1AS4 - chains A and B; structure by X-ray diffraction, 2.10 A resolution.

== Chain A ==
Name: Antichymotrypsin
From: Homo sapiens
Notes: fragment: chain a contains residues 20 - 358, chain b contains residues 359 - 393
UniProt: P01011 (AACT_HUMAN); the construct lacks a stretch of the UniProt sequence, so the offset changes along the chain: 20-226 = UniProt 43-249; 227-278 = UniProt 251-302; 279-358 = UniProt 304-383
Amino-acid sequence (341 residues; each row starts with the number of its first residue):
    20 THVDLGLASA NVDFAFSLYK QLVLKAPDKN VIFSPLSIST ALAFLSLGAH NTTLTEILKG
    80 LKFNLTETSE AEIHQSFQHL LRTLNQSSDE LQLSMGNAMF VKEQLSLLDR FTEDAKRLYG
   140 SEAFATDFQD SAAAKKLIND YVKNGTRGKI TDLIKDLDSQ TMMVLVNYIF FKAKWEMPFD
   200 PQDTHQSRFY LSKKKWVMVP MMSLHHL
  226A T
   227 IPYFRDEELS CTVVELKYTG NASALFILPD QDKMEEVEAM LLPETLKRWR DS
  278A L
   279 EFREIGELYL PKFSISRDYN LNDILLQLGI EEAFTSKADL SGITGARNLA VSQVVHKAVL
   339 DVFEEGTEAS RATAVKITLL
Unresolved in the structure: 20-24
Differences from the reference sequence: engineered mutation Arg-349 (Ala374 in P01011)
Swiss-Prot annotation at these positions:
  - DNA-binding region: Lys-212 to Lys-214
  - region: Thr-356 to Leu-358 (O-glycosylated at one site)
  - site: Leu-358 (Reactive bond)
  - glycosylation (N-linked (GlcNAc...) asparagine): Asn-70, Asn-83, Asn-104, Asn-163, Asn-247

== Chain B ==
Name: Antichymotrypsin
From: Homo sapiens
Notes: fragment: chain a contains residues 20 - 358, chain b contains residues 359 - 393; engineered mutation(s): A349R
UniProt: P01011 (AACT_HUMAN); residues 358-394 here correspond to UniProt positions 387-423 (UniProt number = residue number + 29)
Amino-acid sequence (37 residues; numbered 358 to 394; the number before each row is that of its first residue):
   358 VETGTIVRFN RPFLMIIVPT DTQNIFFMSK VTNPKQA
Unresolved in the structure: 358-360, 394
Differences from the reference sequence: conflict Gly-361 (Arg390 in P01011)

== Interface between chain A and chain B ==
Contacting residue pairs (114; chain A residue first):
  Ala-27(A) with Gln-380(B)
  Asn-30(A) with Asn-381(B), hydrogen bond; Ile-382(B), hydrogen bond (side chain-backbone)
  Val-31(A) with Asn-381(B)
  Phe-35(A) with Ile-382(B), hydrophobic; Met-385(B), hydrophobic
  Tyr-38(A) with Leu-371(B); Met-385(B), hydrophobic; Lys-387(B)
  Val-42(A) with Lys-387(B)
  Pro-46(A) with Lys-387(B)
  Asp-47(A) with Thr-389(B), hydrogen bond (backbone-side chain)
  Lys-48(A) with Thr-389(B)
  Asn-49(A) with Lys-387(B); Val-388(B); Thr-389(B), hydrogen bond (side chain-backbone); Asn-390(B), hydrogen bond (side chain-backbone); Gln-393(B)
  Val-50(A) with Ser-386(B), hydrogen bond (backbone-side chain); Lys-387(B), hydrogen bond (backbone-backbone)
  Ile-51(A) with Met-385(B); Ser-386(B)
  Phe-52(A) with Phe-384(B); Met-385(B), hydrogen bond (backbone-backbone)
  Ser-53(A) with Phe-383(B), hydrogen bond (side chain-backbone)
  Pro-54(A) with Phe-383(B)
  Leu-55(A) with Phe-383(B), hydrophobic
  Leu-103(A) with Phe-383(B), hydrophobic
  Ile-188(A) with Phe-384(B), hydrophobic
  Phe-190(A) with Phe-384(B), hydrophobic
  Arg-207(A) with Asn-367(B)
  Phe-208(A) with Phe-366(B); Asn-367(B); Arg-368(B); Pro-369(B); Phe-370(B), hydrophobic; Val-388(B); Thr-389(B); Pro-391(B)
  Tyr-209(A) with Asn-367(B), hydrogen bond (backbone-backbone); Arg-368(B); Pro-369(B)
  Leu-210(A) with Thr-389(B); Asn-390(B)
  Val-216(A) with Asn-390(B)
  Met-217(A) with Lys-392(B), hydrogen bond (backbone-side chain)
  Val-218(A) with Pro-391(B), hydrophobic; Lys-392(B)
  Tyr-229(A) with Val-364(B), hydrophobic
  Val-240(A) with Phe-366(B), hydrophobic
  Tyr-244(A) with Met-372(B); Ile-374(B)
  Asn-247(A) with Pro-376(B); Thr-377(B), hydrogen bond (backbone-backbone); Asp-378(B), hydrogen bond (side chain-backbone)
  Ala-248(A) with Val-375(B); Thr-377(B), hydrogen bond (backbone-side chain)
  Ser-249(A) with Ile-373(B); Ile-374(B); Val-375(B), hydrogen bond (backbone-backbone); Thr-377(B), hydrogen bond
  Ala-250(A) with Met-372(B), hydrophobic; Ile-373(B)
  Leu-251(A) with Leu-371(B); Met-372(B); Ile-373(B), hydrogen bond (backbone-backbone)
  Phe-252(A) with Phe-366(B), hydrophobic; Leu-371(B); Met-372(B), hydrophobic
  Ile-253(A) with Phe-370(B); Leu-371(B), hydrogen bond (backbone-backbone); Ile-373(B), hydrophobic
  Leu-254(A) with Arg-365(B); Phe-366(B), hydrophobic; Arg-368(B); Pro-369(B); Phe-370(B), hydrophobic
  Pro-255(A) with Arg-368(B), hydrogen bond (backbone-side chain); Pro-369(B)
  Asp-256(A) with Arg-368(B)
  Gln-257(A) with Arg-368(B)
  Met-260(A) with Pro-369(B); Phe-370(B)
  Glu-264(A) with Lys-387(B), salt bridge
  Leu-267(A) with Met-385(B), hydrophobic
  Leu-272(A) with Gln-380(B); Ile-382(B), hydrophobic
  Lys-273(A) with Gln-380(B)
  Arg-276(A) with Val-375(B); Pro-376(B), hydrogen bond (side chain-backbone); Thr-377(B), hydrogen bond (side chain-backbone); Thr-379(B), hydrogen bond (side chain-backbone); Gln-380(B)
  Arg-281(A) with Thr-362(B)
  Ile-283(A) with Thr-362(B)
  Gly-284(A) with Thr-362(B), hydrogen bond (backbone-backbone)
  Glu-285(A) with Thr-362(B), hydrogen bond (backbone-backbone); Ile-363(B); Val-364(B), hydrogen bond (backbone-backbone)
  Leu-286(A) with Val-364(B)
  Tyr-287(A) with Ile-363(B), hydrophobic; Val-364(B), hydrogen bond (backbone-backbone); Arg-365(B); Phe-366(B), hydrogen bond (backbone-backbone)
  Leu-288(A) with Phe-366(B), hydrophobic
  Pro-289(A) with Phe-366(B); Phe-370(B), hydrophobic
  Phe-291(A) with Val-388(B), hydrophobic; Pro-391(B)
  Ile-293(A) with Pro-391(B); Gln-393(B)
  Ser-294(A) with Gln-393(B), hydrogen bond (backbone-side chain)
  Leu-338(A) with Ser-386(B)
  Arg-349(A) with Phe-384(B)
Also at the interface, not in a pair above, chain A (70 interface residues in all): Ala-34, Leu-112, Trp-194, Met-220, Glu-241, Gly-246, Val-263, Ser-292, Val-340, Thr-345, Ala-347

== Summary ==
70 residues of chain A face 32 of chain B across their interface; the contacts include 28 hydrogen bonds and 1
salt bridge. Polar pairs include Glu-264(A)/Lys-387(B), Asn-30(A)/Asn-381(B) and Asn-30(A)/Ile-382(B). UniProt
lists a DNA-binding region on chain A.
Chain A is Antichymotrypsin and chain B is Antichymotrypsin, both from Homo sapiens; the structure, Cleaved
antichymotrypsin A349R, was determined by X-ray diffraction together with 3CAA and 4CAA from the same study.
